2AHM - chains A and D of the 8 polymer chains in the assembly; structure by X-ray diffraction, 2.40 A resolution.

== Chain A (and D) ==
Name: Replicase polyprotein 1ab, light chain
Organism: SARS coronavirus
Notes: chain D of this document is another copy of the same molecule, construct and numbering; everything in this record applies to it too
Reference sequence: P59641 (R1AB_CVHSA); residues 6-88 here correspond to UniProt positions 3837-3919 (UniProt number = residue number + 3831)
Sequence (88 residues; each row starts with the number of its first residue):
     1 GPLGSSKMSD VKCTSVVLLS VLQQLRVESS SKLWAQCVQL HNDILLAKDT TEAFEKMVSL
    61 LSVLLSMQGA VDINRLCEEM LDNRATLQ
Disordered / not traced: 1, 79-88 (chain D: 77-88)
Construct notes: cloning artifact (1-5)
What the authors report for this chain:
  - mutagenesis - R26A/K32A: unchanged binding to nucleic acid

== Chain A / chain D interface ==
Contacting residue pairs (5; chain A residue first):
  C13(A) - C13(D)  hydrophobic
  V16(A) - S20(D)
  S20(A) - V16(D)
  S20(A) - S20(D)  hydrogen bond
  Q23(A) - Q23(D)  hydrogen bond
Interface residues without a listed pair, chain A (5 interface residues in all): V17
Interface residues without a listed pair, chain D (5 interface residues in all): V17

== Overview ==
Chain A and chain D each contribute 5 residues to their interface, with 2 hydrogen bonds. Polar contacts
include S20(A)-S20(D) and Q23(A)-Q23(D). From the paper: R26A/K32A of chain A leave binding to nucleic acid
unchanged.
Chain A and chain D are both Replicase polyprotein 1ab, light chain (SARS coronavirus); the structure, Crystal
structure of SARS-CoV super complex of non-structural proteins: the hexadecamer, was determined by X-ray
diffraction.
